Entry 8XP1 (electron microscopy, 4.40 A resolution (low resolution: residue-level contacts below are approximate; hydrogen-bond / salt-bridge calls are withheld)); this record covers chains S and w of the 21 polymer chains in the assembly.

== Chain S ==
Protein: Flagellar motor switch protein FliM
From: Salmonella enterica subsp. enterica serovar Typhimurium str. LT2
UniProtKB: P26418 (FLIM_SALTY); numbering as in UniProt (aligned over 1-334)
Sequence (334 residues; row label = number of the first residue in the row):
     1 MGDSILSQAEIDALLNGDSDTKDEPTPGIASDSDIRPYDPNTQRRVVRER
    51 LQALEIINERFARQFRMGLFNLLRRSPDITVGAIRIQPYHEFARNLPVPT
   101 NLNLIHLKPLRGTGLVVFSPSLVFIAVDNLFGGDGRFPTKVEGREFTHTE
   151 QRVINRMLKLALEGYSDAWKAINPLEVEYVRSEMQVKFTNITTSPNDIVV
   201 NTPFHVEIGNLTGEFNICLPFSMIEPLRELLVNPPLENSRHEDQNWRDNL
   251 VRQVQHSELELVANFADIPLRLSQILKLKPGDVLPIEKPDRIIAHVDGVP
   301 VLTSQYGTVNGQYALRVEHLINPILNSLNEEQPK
Not modelled in the structure: 1-4, 17-33, 323-334
UniProt features mapped onto this chain:
  - mutagenesis: Asn155 (N155E: Altered motor bias with clockwise rotation, partially suppresses a yhjH disruption), Leu160 (L160D: Altered motor bias with clockwise rotation, partially suppresses a yhjH disruption)

== Chain w ==
Protein: Flagellar motor switch protein FliN
From: Salmonella enterica subsp. enterica serovar Typhimurium str. LT2
UniProtKB: P26419 (FLIN_SALTY); numbering as in UniProt (aligned over 1-137)
Sequence (137 residues; row label = number of the first residue in the row):
     1 MSDMNNPSDENTGALDDLWADALNEQKATTTKSAADAVFQQLGGGDVSGA
    51 MQDIDLIMDIPVKLTVELGRTRMTIKELLRLTQGSVVALDGLAGEPLDIL
   101 INGYLIAQGEVVVVADKYGVRITDIITPSERMRRLSR
Not modelled in the structure: 1-50

== Chain S / chain w interface ==
Contacting residue pairs (15):
  Asp34(S) - Val113(w)
  Asp34(S) - Val114(w)
  Asp34(S) - Ala115(w)
  Ile35(S) - Val112(w)
  Ile35(S) - Val113(w)
  Ile35(S) - Arg121(w)
  Arg36(S) - Val112(w)
  Arg36(S) - Val113(w)
  Tyr38(S) - Val111(w)
  Tyr38(S) - Tyr118(w)
  Arg44(S) - Val113(w)
  Arg44(S) - Tyr118(w)
  Arg48(S) - Asp116(w)
  Leu276(S) - Asp53(w)
  Leu276(S) - Ile57(w)
Also at the interface, not in a pair above, chain S (9 interface residues in all): Pro37, Leu272
Also at the interface, not in a pair above, chain w (11 interface residues in all): Leu56

== Overview ==
The interface between chain S and chain w involves 9 residues on one side and 11 on the other. From UniProt: 2
mutagenesis sites on chain S.
Here chain S is Flagellar motor switch protein FliM and chain w is Flagellar motor switch protein FliN, both
from Salmonella enterica subsp. enterica serovar Typhimurium str. LT2. Entry 8XP1 (Cryo-EM structure of the
protomers of the C ring in the CW state) was determined by electron microscopy, deposited together with 8WHT,
8WIW, 8WK3, 8WK4, 8WKI, 8WKK and 11 further entries.
